Entry 8AH5 (X-ray diffraction, 1.25 A resolution); this record covers chain A.

# Chain A
Molecule: cDNA FLJ50577, highly similar to Discs large homolog 4
From: Homo sapiens
UniProtKB: B7Z4H2 (B7Z4H2_HUMAN); residues 302-403 here correspond to UniProt positions 242-343 (UniProt number = residue number - 60)
Sequence (104 residues; each row starts with the number of its first residue):
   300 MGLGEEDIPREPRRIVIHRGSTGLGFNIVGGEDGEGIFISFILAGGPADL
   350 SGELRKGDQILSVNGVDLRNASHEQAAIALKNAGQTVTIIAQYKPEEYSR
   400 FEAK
Unresolved in the structure: 300, 403
Construct notes: initiating methionine (300); expression tag (301)
Reported in the primary citation:
  - conformationally variable residues (loop rearrangement): Arg318 to Gly322
  - contacts within the chain: Arg312-Asp357 (salt bridge)
  - interface residues: Glu331 to Gly333

# In short
The paper reports the interface residue Glu331; conformational variability at Arg318.
Chain A is cDNA FLJ50577, highly similar to Discs large homolog 4 (Homo sapiens); the structure, Crystal
Structure of the third PDZ domain of PSD-95 protein in the space group P212121 at ..., was determined by X-ray
diffraction (same publication as 8AH4, 8AH6, 8AH7 and 8AH8).
